Entry 4GXX (X-ray diffraction, 1.80 A resolution); this record covers chains B and E of the 6 polymer chains in the assembly.

[Chain B]
Name: Hemagglutinin HA2 chain
Source organism: Influenza A virus
UniProtKB: Q9WFX3 (HEMA_I18A0); residues 1-176 here correspond to UniProt positions 345-520 (UniProt number = residue number + 344)
Chain sequence (176 residues; row label = number of the first residue in the row):
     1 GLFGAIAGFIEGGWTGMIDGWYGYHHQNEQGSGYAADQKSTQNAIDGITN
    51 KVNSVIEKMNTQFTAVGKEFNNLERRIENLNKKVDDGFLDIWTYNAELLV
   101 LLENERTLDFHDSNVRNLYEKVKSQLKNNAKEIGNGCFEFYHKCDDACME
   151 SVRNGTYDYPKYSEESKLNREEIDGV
Not modelled in the structure: 171-176
Cystine bridges: Cys-144/Cys-148
Swiss-Prot annotation at these positions:
  - glycosylation: Asn-154 (N-linked (GlcNAc...) asparagine)

[Chain E]
Name: Hemagglutinin HA1 chain
Source organism: Influenza A virus
UniProtKB: Q9WFX3 (HEMA_I18A0); the construct lacks a stretch of the UniProt sequence, so the offset changes along the chain: 11-54 = UniProt 18-61; 55-83 = UniProt 63-91; 84-95 = UniProt 93-104; 96-125 = UniProt 106-135; 3 more segments
Chain sequence (331 residues; row label = number of the first residue in the row; a row labelled like 125A-125C holds insertion residues (125A, then the next letters in order)):
     7 ADPGDTICIGYHANNSTDTVDTVLEKNVTVTHSVNLLEDSHNGKLCKL
   54A K
    55 GIAPLQLGKCNIAGWLLGNPECDLLLTAS
   83A S
    84 WSYIVETSNSEN
   95A G
    96 TCYPGDFIDYEELREQLSSVSSFEKFEIFP
125A-125C KTS
   126 SWPNHETT
  133A K
   134 GVTAACSYAGASSFYRNLLWLTKKGSSYPKLSKSYVNNKGKEVLVLWGVH
   184 HPPTGTEQQSLYQNADAYVSVGSSKYNRRFTPEIAARPKVRGQAGRMNYY
   234 WTLLEPGDTITFEATGNLIAPWYAFALNRGS
  264A G
   265 SGIITSDAPVHDCNTKCQTPHGAINSSLPFQNIHPVTIGECPKYVRSTKL
   315 RMATGLRNIPSIQSR
Not modelled in the structure: 7-8, 326-329
Cystine bridges: Cys-52/Cys-277, Cys-64/Cys-76, Cys-97/Cys-139, Cys-281/Cys-305
Covalent attachments: N-acetylglucosamine (NAG) linked to Asn-21, Asn-95
Sequence notes: expression tag (7-10); engineered mutation Glu-190 (Asp204 in Q9WFX3), Gly-225 (Asp239 in Q9WFX3)
Swiss-Prot annotation at these positions:
  - site: Arg-329 (Cleavage)
  - glycosylation (N-linked (GlcNAc...) asparagine): Asn-20, Asn-21, Asn-33, Asn-95, Asn-289
What the authors report for this chain:
  - mutagenesis - A227T: unchanged binding to 1F1
  - mutagenesis - A227H, A227P: decreased binding to 1F1
  - mutagenesis - A227H, A227P: decreased binding to 1I20

[Chain B / chain E interface]
Residue-residue contacts (11):
  Gly-47(B) / Leu-30(E)
  Asn-50(B) / Thr-28(E)
  Asn-50(B) / Val-29(E)  hydrogen bond (side chain-backbone)
  Asn-50(B) / Leu-30(E)
  Asn-50(B) / Glu-31(E)
  Asn-50(B) / Lys-32(E)
  Lys-51(B) / Val-29(E)
  Lys-51(B) / Leu-30(E)
  Ser-54(B) / Val-29(E)
  Glu-57(B) / Lys-32(E)  salt bridge
  Phe-110(B) / Leu-30(E)  hydrophobic
Also at the interface, not in a pair above, chain B (8 interface residues in all): Asp-46, Glu-103

[Overview]
The interface between chain B and chain E involves 8 residues on one side and 5 on the other, with 1 hydrogen
bond and 1 salt bridge. Among the polar pairs are Glu-57(B)/Lys-32(E) and Asn-50(B)/Val-29(E). The paper
reports that A227H and A227P of chain E reduce binding to 1F1; A227H and A227P of chain E reduce binding to
1I20.
Chain B is Hemagglutinin HA2 chain and chain E is Hemagglutinin HA1 chain, both from Influenza A virus; the
structure, Crystal structure of the "avianized" 1918 influenza virus hemagglutinin, was determined by X-ray
diffraction together with 4GXU and 4GXV from the same study.
